7TK2 - chains G and H of the 27 polymer chains in the assembly; structure by electron microscopy, 6.50 A resolution (low resolution: residue-level contacts below are approximate; hydrogen-bond / salt-bridge calls are withheld).

[Chain G]
Name: ATP synthase subunit gamma
Organism: Saccharomyces cerevisiae
Reference sequence: P38077 (ATPG_YEAST); residues 1-278 here correspond to UniProt positions 34-311 (UniProt number = residue number + 33)
Sequence (278 residues; row label = number of the first residue in the row):
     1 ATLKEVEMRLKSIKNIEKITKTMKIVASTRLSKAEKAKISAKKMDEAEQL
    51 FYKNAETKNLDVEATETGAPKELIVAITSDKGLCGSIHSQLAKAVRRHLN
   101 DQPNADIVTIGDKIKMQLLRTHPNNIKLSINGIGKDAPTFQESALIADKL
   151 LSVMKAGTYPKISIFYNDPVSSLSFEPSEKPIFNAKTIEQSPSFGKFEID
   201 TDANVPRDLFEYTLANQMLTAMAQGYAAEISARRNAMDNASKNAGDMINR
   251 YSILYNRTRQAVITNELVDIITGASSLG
Not modelled in the structure: 60-70, 277-278

[Chain H]
Name: ATP synthase subunit delta
Organism: Saccharomyces cerevisiae
Reference sequence: Q12165 (ATPD_YEAST); residues 1-138 here correspond to UniProt positions 23-160 (UniProt number = residue number + 22)
Sequence (138 residues; row label = number of the first residue in the row):
     1 AEAAAASSGLKLQFALPHETLYSGSEVTQVNLPAKSGRIGVLANHVPTVE
    51 QLLPGVVEVMEGSNSKKFFISGGFATVQPDSQLCVTAIEAFPLESFSQEN
   101 IKNLLAEAKKNVSSSDAREAAEAAIQVEVLENLQSVLK
Not modelled in the structure: 1-10, 24-25, 91, 98, 116-117, 137-138

[Interface between chain G and chain H]
Residue-residue contacts (9; chain G residue first):
  S40(G) with L16(H)
  A41(G) with P17(H)
  K196(G) with P47(H)
  F197(G) with P47(H); T48(H); V49(H)
  E198(G) with P47(H); T48(H); V49(H)
Interface residues without a listed pair, chain G (6 interface residues in all): I199

[Summary]
The interface between chain G and chain H involves 6 residues on one side and 5 on the other.
Here chain G is ATP synthase subunit gamma and chain H is ATP synthase subunit delta, both from Saccharomyces
cerevisiae. Entry 7TK2 (Yeast ATP synthase State 1binding(a) with 10 mM ATP backbone model) was determined by
electron microscopy (same publication as 7TJS, 7TJT, 7TJU, 7TJV, 7TJW, 7TJX and 30 further entries).
